Entry 3JSL (X-ray diffraction, 1.80 A resolution); this record covers chains A and B.

# Chain A (and B)
Molecule: DNA ligase
From: Staphylococcus aureus
Notes: EC 6.5.1.2; fragment: adenylation domain; chain B of this document is another copy of the same molecule, construct and numbering; everything in this record applies to it too
UniProt: Q9AIU7 (DNLJ_STAAU); residues 1-312 here = UniProt positions 1-312
Amino-acid sequence (318 residues; each row starts with the number of its first residue):
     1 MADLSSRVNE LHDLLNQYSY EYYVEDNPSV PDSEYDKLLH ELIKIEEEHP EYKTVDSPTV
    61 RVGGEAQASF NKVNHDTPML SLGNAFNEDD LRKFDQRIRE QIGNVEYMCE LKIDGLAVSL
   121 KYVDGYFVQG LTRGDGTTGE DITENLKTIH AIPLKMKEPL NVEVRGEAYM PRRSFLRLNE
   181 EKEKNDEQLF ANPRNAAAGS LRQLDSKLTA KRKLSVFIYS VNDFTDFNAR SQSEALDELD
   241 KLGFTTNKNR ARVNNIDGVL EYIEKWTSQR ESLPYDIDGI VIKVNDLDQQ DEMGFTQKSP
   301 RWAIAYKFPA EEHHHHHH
Not modelled in the structure: 1, 310-318
Construct notes: expression tag (313-318)
Swiss-Prot annotation at these positions:
  - active site: Lys-112 (N6-AMP-lysine intermediate)
  - binding site (NAD(+)): Asp-32 to Asp-36, Ser-81, Leu-82, Glu-110, Arg-133, Glu-167, Lys-283, Lys-307

# How chain A and chain B interact
Contacting residue pairs (18):
  Ala-2(A) / Asp-76(B)
  Ala-2(A) / Lys-121(B)  hydrogen bond (backbone-side chain)
  Asp-3(A) / Asp-76(B)
  Ser-5(A) / Asn-161(B)
  Glu-51(A) / Lys-121(B)  salt bridge
  Glu-51(A) / Val-128(B)
  Glu-51(A) / Gln-129(B)
  Tyr-52(A) / Lys-121(B)  hydrogen bond
  Tyr-52(A) / Val-123(B)  hydrophobic
  Asp-76(A) / Ala-2(B)
  Asp-76(A) / Asp-3(B)
  Lys-121(A) / Ala-2(B)  hydrogen bond (side chain-backbone)
  Lys-121(A) / Glu-51(B)  salt bridge
  Lys-121(A) / Tyr-52(B)  hydrogen bond
  Val-123(A) / Tyr-52(B)  hydrophobic
  Val-128(A) / Glu-51(B)
  Gln-129(A) / Glu-51(B)
  Asn-161(A) / Ser-5(B)
Interface residues without a listed pair, chain A (13 interface residues in all): Asn-74, His-75
Interface residues without a listed pair, chain B (13 interface residues in all): Asn-74, His-75

# Overview
The chain A/chain B interface involves 13 residues from each chain; the contacts include 4 hydrogen bonds and
2 salt bridges. Polar pairs include Glu-51(A)/Lys-121(B), Ala-2(A)/Lys-121(B) and Tyr-52(A)/Lys-121(B).
Curated annotation (UniProt) lists active-site residue Lys-112(A) and 12 NAD+-binding residues on chain A.
Chain A and chain B are both DNA ligase (Staphylococcus aureus); the structure, Crystal structure of the
adenylation domain of NAD+-dependent DNA ligase from Staphylococcus aureus, was determined by X-ray
diffraction (same publication as 3JSN).
